PDB entry 8DM3 | electron microscopy, 2.37 A resolution | chains M and N of the 9 polymer chains in the assembly

Chain M:
Name: Fab 4A8 heavy chain
Organism: Homo sapiens
Notes: antibody fragment or engineered binder
Sequence (258 residues; row label = number of the first residue in the row):
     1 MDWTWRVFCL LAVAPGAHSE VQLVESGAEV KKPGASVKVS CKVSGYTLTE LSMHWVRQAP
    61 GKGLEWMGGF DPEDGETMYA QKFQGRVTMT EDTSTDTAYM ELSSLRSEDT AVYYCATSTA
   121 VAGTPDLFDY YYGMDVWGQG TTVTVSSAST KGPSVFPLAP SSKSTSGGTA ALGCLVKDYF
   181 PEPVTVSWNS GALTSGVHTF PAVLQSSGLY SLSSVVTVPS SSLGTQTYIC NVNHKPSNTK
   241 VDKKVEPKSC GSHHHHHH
Not modelled in the structure: 1-19, 148-258
Cystine bridges: Cys41-Cys115

Chain N:
Name: Fab 4A8 light chain
Organism: Homo sapiens
Notes: antibody fragment or engineered binder
Sequence (238 residues; each row starts with the number of its first residue):
     1 MVLQTQVFIS LLLWISGAYG EIVMTQSPLS SPVTLGQPAS ISCRSSQSLV HSDGNTYLSW
    61 LQQRPGQPPR LLIYKISNRF SGVPDRFSGS GAGTDFTLKI SRVEAEDVGV YYCTQATQFP
   121 YTFGQGTKVD IKGQPKANPT VTLFPPSSEE LQANKATLVC LISDFYPGAV TVAWKADGSP
   181 VKAGVETTKP SKQSNNKYAA SSYLSLTPEQ WKSHRSYSCQ VTHEGSTVEK TVAPTECS
Not modelled in the structure: 1-20, 133-238
Cystine bridges: Cys43-Cys113

How chain M and chain N interact:
Pairs across the interface (32; chain M residue first):
  Glu20(M) with Phe80(N)
  Gln58(M) with Gln63(N); Tyr112(N)
  Leu64(M) with Gln63(N); Tyr112(N), hydrophobic; Phe123(N)
  Trp66(M) with Phe119(N), hydrophobic; Pro120(N), hydrophobic; Tyr121(N); Phe123(N)
  Asp71(M) with Phe119(N)
  Met78(M) with Phe119(N), hydrophobic
  Gln81(M) with Pro120(N)
  Tyr114(M) with Gln63(N), hydrogen bond; Pro69(N)
  Asp129(M) with Asp53(N); Lys75(N), salt bridge
  Tyr131(M) with Tyr74(N)
  Tyr132(M) with His51(N); Tyr57(N), hydrophobic; Tyr74(N), hydrogen bond (backbone-side chain); Ala116(N); Tyr121(N)
  Gly133(M) with Tyr74(N)
  Met134(M) with Phe123(N), hydrophobic
  Asp135(M) with Leu71(N); Tyr74(N)
  Trp137(M) with Leu61(N), hydrophobic; Pro69(N); Phe123(N), hydrophobic
  Gly138(M) with Pro68(N)
  Gln139(M) with Pro68(N)
Interface residues without a listed pair, chain M (23 interface residues in all): His54, Val56, Gly63, Glu65, Phe70, Tyr130
Interface residues without a listed pair, chain N (19 interface residues in all): Gln67, Ser81

In short:
The interface between chain M and chain N involves 23 residues on one side and 19 on the other; the contacts
include 2 hydrogen bonds and 1 salt bridge. Polar contacts include Asp129(M)-Lys75(N), Tyr114(M)-Gln63(N) and
Tyr132(M)-Tyr74(N).
Here chain M is Fab 4A8 heavy chain and chain N is Fab 4A8 light chain, both from Homo sapiens. Entry 8DM3
(Cryo-EM structure of SARS-CoV-2 Omicron BA.2 spike protein in complex with Fab 4A8) was determined by
electron microscopy (same publication as 8DM4, 8DM5, 8DM6, 8DM7, 8DM8, 8DM9 and 8DMA).
